Entry 9FE0 (X-ray diffraction, 2.20 A resolution); this record covers chains A and D of the 4 polymer chains in the assembly.

[Chain A]
Name: NADH-quinone oxidoreductase subunit E
Organism: Aquifex aeolicus VF5
Notes: EC 7.1.1.-
UniProt: O66842 (NUOE_AQUAE); numbering as in UniProt (aligned over 1-160)
Sequence (160 residues; each row starts with the number of its first residue):
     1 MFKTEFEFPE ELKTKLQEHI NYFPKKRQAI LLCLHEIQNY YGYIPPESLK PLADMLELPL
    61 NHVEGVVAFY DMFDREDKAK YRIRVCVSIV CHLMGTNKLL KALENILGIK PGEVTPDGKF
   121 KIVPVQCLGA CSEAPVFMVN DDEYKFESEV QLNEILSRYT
Disordered / not traced: 1-4
Ion coordination: 2Fe-2S cluster Fe: Cys86, Cys91, Cys127, Cys131
Small-molecule neighbours: 2Fe-2S cluster (FES): Cys86, Ser88, Ile89, Val90, Cys91, Cys127, Leu128, Gly129, Ala130, Cys131, Val136
Swiss-Prot annotation at these positions:
  - binding site ([2Fe-2S] cluster): Cys86, Cys91, Cys127, Cys131

[Chain D]
Name: NADH-quinone oxidoreductase subunit F
Organism: Aquifex aeolicus VF5
UniProt: O66841 (NUOF_AQUAE); residues 1-426 here = UniProt positions 1-426
Sequence (434 residues; each row starts with the number of its first residue):
     1 MRSYPAIPRI YAETTLNMLL KRAKKPRVHS IDEYLKDGGY QALEKALNMS PEEIIDWVDK
    61 STLRGGGGAG FPTGKKWKFA VQNPGPRYFI CNADESEPGT FKDRIIIERD PHLLIEGIII
   121 SSYAIGANEA YIYIRGEYPA GYYILRDAIE EAKKKGFLGK NILGSGFDLE IYVARGAGAY
   181 ICGEETALIE SLEGKRGHPR LKPPYPVQKG LWGKPTVVNN VETIANVPFI ISMGWEEYRY
   241 IGPSDYAGPK LFPVSGKVKK PGVYELPMNT TLREVIFKYA GGTLGNKKVK AVFSGALDCF
   301 SSEELDIPMD YSPLGFGGTG TVIVLTEEDD IVEAALKIAE FYEHETCGQC TPCRVGCYEQ
   361 ANLLEKIYKG EATEQDWEGF DFVNRNIQPT SICGLGAVAG RLIRQTLEKF PEEWEKYRKK
   421 SASLPLAGHH HHHH
Disordered / not traced: 1-2, 419-434
Differences from the reference sequence: engineered mutation Gly66 (Arg in O66841); expression tag (427-434)
Ion coordination: Na+ site 1: Asp94, Ala179; Na+ site 2 near Glu108 (its only coordinating residue here); Na+ site 3: Glu190, Arg196; Na+ site 4: Pro261 (shared with 1 residue of chain C); 4Fe-4S cluster Fe: Cys347, Cys350, Cys353, Cys393
Small-molecule neighbours:
  - FNR (1-deoxy-1-(7,8-dimethyl-2,4-dioxo-3,4-dihydro-2H-benzo[g]pteridin-1-id-10(5h)-yl)-5-O-phosphonato-D-ribitol): Gly65, Gly66, Gly67, Gly68, Lys76, Asn92, Asp94, Glu95, Ser96, Tyr180, Ile181, Gly183, Glu184, Glu185, Val218, Asn219, Asn220, Thr223, Gly394, Leu395
  - NAD (nicotinamide-adenine-dinucleotide): Gly67, Gly68, Ala69, Phe71, Lys76, Phe79, Glu95, Ser96, Glu97, Thr100, Tyr180, Glu185, Tyr205, Pro206, Val207, Val218, Leu297, Thr319
  - 4Fe-4S cluster (SF4): Ile181, Pro199, Thr346, Cys347, Gly348, Gln349, Cys350, Cys353, Ser391, Ile392, Cys393, Leu395, Gly396
Swiss-Prot annotation at these positions:
  - binding site (NAD(+)): Gly65, Gly67 to Gly74
  - binding site (FMN): Gly176 to Thr223
  - binding site ([4Fe-4S] cluster): Cys347, Cys350, Cys353, Cys393

[Chain A / chain D interface]
Residue-residue contacts - 9 pairs, chain A then chain D:
  Glu133(A) with Lys155(D), salt bridge
  Glu147(A) with Leu35(D); Lys36(D), salt bridge
  Ser148(A) with Lys36(D), hydrogen bond (side chain-backbone)
  Gln151(A) with Gln41(D), hydrogen bond (backbone-side chain)
  Glu154(A) with Gln41(D)
  Ile155(A) with Gln41(D)
  Arg158(A) with Gln41(D); Glu44(D), salt bridge
Other interface residues (no listed pair), chain A (9 interface residues in all): Lys145, Val150
Other interface residues (no listed pair), chain D (6 interface residues in all): Asp32

[Summary]
9 residues of chain A and 6 residues of chain D are in contact; the contacts include 2 hydrogen bonds and 3
salt bridges. Among the polar pairs are Glu133(A)-Lys155(D), Glu147(A)-Lys36(D) and Arg158(A)-Glu44(D).
Ligands of chain A: 2Fe-2S cluster.
Here chain A is NADH-quinone oxidoreductase subunit E and chain D is NADH-quinone oxidoreductase subunit F,
both from Aquifex aeolicus VF5. Entry 9FE0 (Crystal Structure of reduced NuoEF variant R66G(NuoF) from Aquifex
aeolicus bound to NAD+) was determined by X-ray diffraction, deposited together with 9FDJ, 9FDK, 9FDV, 9FE5,
9FE7, 9FE8 and 6 further entries.
